Entry 1BL0 (X-ray diffraction, 2.30 A resolution); this record covers chains B and A of the 3 polymer chains in the assembly.

== Chain B ==
Molecule: 24-nt DNA strand
Sequence (24 nucleotides; numbered 401 to 424; the number before each row is that of its first residue):
   401 GGGGATTTAG CAAAACGTGG CATC

== Chain A ==
Name: Protein (multiple antibiotic resistance protein)
From: Escherichia coli
UniProtKB: P0ACH5 (MARA_ECOLI); residue numbers follow UniProt; this construct covers 1-129
Amino-acid sequence (129 residues; row label = number of the first residue in the row):
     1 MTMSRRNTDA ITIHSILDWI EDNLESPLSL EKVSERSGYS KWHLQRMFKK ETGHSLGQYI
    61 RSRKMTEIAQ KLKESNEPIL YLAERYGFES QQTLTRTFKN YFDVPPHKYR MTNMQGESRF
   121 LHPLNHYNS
Not modelled in the structure: 1-8, 125-129
What the authors report for this chain:
  - binding site for the 24-nt DNA strand (chain B): Gln45, Arg46, Gly57, Gln58, Gln91, Thr95, Arg96, His107, Lys108
  - binding site for the 24-nt DNA strand: Trp42, Arg46, Thr93, Arg96
  - specificity-determining residues: Trp42, Gln45
  - specificity-determining residues: Arg46, Thr93, Arg96 (by similarity / conservation)
  - contacts within the chain: Glu25-Arg85
  - specificity-determining residues: Trp42, Gln45 (proposed by the authors, not directly observed)

== Chain B / chain A interface ==
Pairs across the interface (28):
  DT406(B) with Gln91(A), hydrogen bond to the phosphate; His107(A), phosphate contact
  DT407(B) with Gln91(A), base contact; Gln92(A), hydrogen bond to the base; Thr95(A), base contact; Pro105(A), phosphate contact; Pro106(A), phosphate contact; His107(A), hydrogen bond to the phosphate; Lys108(A), hydrogen bond to the phosphate
  DT408(B) with Gln92(A), base contact; Thr95(A), base contact; Lys99(A), salt bridge to the phosphate; Pro105(A), phosphate contact
  DG410(B) with Arg96(A), hydrogen bond to the base
  DC416(B) with Leu30(A), phosphate contact; Glu31(A), hydrogen bond to the phosphate; Gly57(A), phosphate contact
  DG417(B) with Glu31(A), phosphate contact; Gln45(A), base contact; Ser55(A), phosphate contact; Leu56(A), phosphate contact; Gly57(A), hydrogen bond to the phosphate; Gln58(A), hydrogen bond to the phosphate
  DT418(B) with Trp42(A), base contact; Gln45(A), base contact; Lys49(A), salt bridge to the phosphate; Ser55(A), phosphate contact
  DG420(B) with Arg46(A), hydrogen bond to the base
Also at the interface, not in a pair above, chain B (12 interface residues in all): DA409, DC411, DG419, DC421
Also at the interface, not in a pair above, chain A (20 interface residues in all): Ile79

== Overview ==
The interface between chain B and chain A involves 12 residues on one side and 20 on the other, with 9
hydrogen bonds and 2 salt bridges. Polar pairs include DT407(B)-Gln92(A), DG410(B)-Arg96(A) and
DG420(B)-Arg46(A). From the paper: a binding site for the 24-nt DNA strand (chain B) at Gln45(A), Arg46(A) and
Gly57(A) among others; a binding site for the 24-nt DNA strand at Trp42(A), Arg46(A) and Thr93(A) among
others.
Here chain B is a 24-nt DNA strand and chain A is Protein (multiple antibiotic resistance protein)
(Escherichia coli). Entry 1BL0 (Multiple antibiotic resistance protein (mara)/DNA complex) was determined by
X-ray diffraction.
